Entry 8TGO (X-ray diffraction, 5.75 A resolution (low resolution: residue-level contacts below are approximate; hydrogen-bond / salt-bridge calls are withheld)); this record covers chains P and R of the 15 polymer chains in the assembly.

Chain P:
Name: PGT124 light chain
Organism: Homo sapiens
Amino-acid sequence (214 residues; each row starts with the number of its first residue; a row labelled like 67A-67C holds insertion residues (67A, then the next letters in order)):
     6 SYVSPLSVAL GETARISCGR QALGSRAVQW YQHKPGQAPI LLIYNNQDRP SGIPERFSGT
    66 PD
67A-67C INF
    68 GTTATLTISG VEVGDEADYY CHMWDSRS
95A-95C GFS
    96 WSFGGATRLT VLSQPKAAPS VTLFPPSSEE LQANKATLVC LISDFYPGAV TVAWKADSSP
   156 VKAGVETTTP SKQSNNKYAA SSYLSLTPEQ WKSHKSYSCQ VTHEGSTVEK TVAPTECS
Not modelled in the structure: 6, 211-213
Cystine bridges: Cys23-Cys88, Cys135-Cys194

Chain R:
Name: Envelope glycoprotein gp120
Organism: Human immunodeficiency virus 1
UniProtKB: Q2N0S6 (Q2N0S6_9HIV1); the construct lacks a stretch of the UniProt sequence and is renumbered around it, so the offset changes along the chain: 31-141 = UniProt 30-140; 150-185 = UniProt 141-176; 188-309 = UniProt 187-308; 312-321 = UniProt 309-318; 2 more segments
Amino-acid sequence (490 residues; numbered 31 to 522 plus 11 insertion-coded residues; 13 numbers in that range are skipped by the numbering (no residue carries them; nothing is unmodelled there); the number before each row is that of its first residue; a row labelled like 185A-185J holds insertion residues (185A, then the next letters in order)):
    31 AENLWVTVYY GVPVWKDAET TLFCASDAKA YETKKHNVWA THACVPTDPN PQEIHLENVT
    91 EEFNMWKNNM VEQMHEDIIS LWDQSLKPCV KLTPLCVTLQ CTNVTNNITD D
   150 MRGELKNCSF NMTTELRDKK QKVYSLFYRL DVVQIN
185A-185J ENQGNRSNNS
   188 NKEYRLINCN TSAITQACPK VSFEPIPIHY CAPAGFAILK CKDKKFNGTG PCPSVSTVQC
   248 THGIKPVVST QLLLNGSLAE EEVIIRSENI TNNAKNILVQ LNTPVQINCT RPNNNTVKSI
   308 RI
   312 GPGQWFYYTG
  321A D
   322 IIGDIRQAHC NVSKATWNET LGKVVKQLRK HFGNNTIIRF ANSSGGDLEV TTHSFNCGGE
   382 FFYCNTSGLF NSTWISN
   400 TSVQGSNSTG SNDSITLPCR IKQIINMWQR IGQAMYAPPI QGVIRCVSNI TGLILTRDGG
   460 STNSTTETFR PGGGDMRDNW RSELYKYKVV KIEPLGVAPT KCKRRVVGGG SGGGGSGGGG
   520 SGG
Not modelled in the structure: 31, 61-64, 185A-185J, 400-411, 459-464, 505-522
Construct notes: conflict Lys64 (Glu63 in Q2N0S6), Glu106 (Thr105 in Q2N0S6), Ile271 (Met270 in Q2N0S6), Leu288 (Phe287 in Q2N0S6), Val304 (Arg303 in Q2N0S6), Trp316 (Ala313 in Q2N0S6), Tyr319 (Ala316 in Q2N0S6), Asn332 (Thr330 in Q2N0S6), Lys500 (Arg497 in Q2N0S6), Cys501 (Ala498 in Q2N0S6); expression tag (508-522)
Cystine bridges: Cys54-Cys74, Cys119-Cys205, Cys126-Cys196, Cys131-Cys157, Cys218-Cys247, Cys228-Cys239, Cys296-Cys331, Cys378-Cys445, Cys385-Cys418
Glycans and other covalent adducts: glycan linked to Asn88, Asn332; N-acetylglucosamine (NAG) linked to Asn133, Asn156, Asn160, Asn197, Asn234, Asn262, Asn276, Asn295, Asn301, Asn355, Asn386, Asn392, Asn448

How chain P and chain R interact:
Contacting residue pairs (10):
  Gly29(P) - Asp325(R)
  Ser30(P) - Asp325(R)
  Phe67C(P) - Gly324(R)
  Ser93(P) - Asn137(R)
  Ser93(P) - Asp325(R)
  Arg94(P) - Thr135(R)
  Arg94(P) - Asn137(R)
  Arg94(P) - Ile322(R)
  Arg94(P) - Gly324(R)
  Arg94(P) - Ile326(R)
Interface residues without a listed pair, chain P (7 interface residues in all): Leu28, Ser95

In short:
The interface between chain P and chain R involves 7 residues on one side and 6 on the other.
N-acetylglucosamine is covalently linked to Asn133(R), Asn156(R), Asn160(R), Asn197(R), Asn234(R) and
Asn262(R) and 7 more.
Chain P is PGT124 light chain (Homo sapiens) and chain R is Envelope glycoprotein gp120 (Human
immunodeficiency virus 1); the structure, Crystal structure of the BG505 triple tandem trimer gp140 HIV-1 Env
in complex with PGT124 and ..., was determined by X-ray diffraction.
